Entry 8TXG (X-ray diffraction, 1.50 A resolution); this record covers chain A.

# Chain A
Molecule: GTPase KRas
Organism: Homo sapiens
Notes: EC 3.6.5.2; engineered mutation(s): G12D
UniProt: P01116 (RASK_HUMAN), isoform P01116-2; numbering as in UniProt (aligned over 1-169)
Chain sequence (170 residues; numbered 0 to 169; the number before each row is that of its first residue; numbering starts at 0):
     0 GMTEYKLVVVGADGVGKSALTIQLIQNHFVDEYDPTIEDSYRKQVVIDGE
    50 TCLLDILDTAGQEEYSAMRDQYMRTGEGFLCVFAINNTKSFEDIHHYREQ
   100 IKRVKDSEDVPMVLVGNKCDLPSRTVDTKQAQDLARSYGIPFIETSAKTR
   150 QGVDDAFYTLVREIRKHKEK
Construct notes: expression tag (0); variant D12 (Gly in P01116)
Curated features (UniProtKB/Swiss-Prot):
  - motif: Y32 to Y40 (Effector region)
  - binding site (GTP): G10, A11, G13 to A18, V29 to T35, A59, G60, N116 to D119
  - modified residue: M1 (N-acetylmethionine), T2 (N-acetylthreonine), K104 (N6-acetyllysine)
  - glycosylation: T35 (Microbial infection: O-linked (Glc) threonine)
Ion coordination: Mg2+: S17 (together with GDP)
Small-molecule neighbours:
  - GDP (guanosine-5'-diphosphate): A11, D12, G13, V14, G15, K16, S17, A18, F28, V29, D30, E31, Y32, N116, K117, D119, L120, S145, A146, K147
  - VQT ((4M)-4-(6-chloro-4-[(1R,5S)-3,8-diazabicyclo[3.2.1]octan-3-yl]-8-fluoro-2-{[(2R,4R,7aS)-2-fluorotetrahydro-1H-pyrrolizin-7a(5H)-yl]methoxy}quinazolin-7-yl)-7-fluoro-1,3-benzothiazol-2-amine): V9, G10, A11, D12, T58, A59, G60, Q61, E62, E63, Y64, R68, D69, M72, F78, K88, D92, H95, Y96, Q99, I100, R102, V103
From the paper describing this entry:
  - binding site for VQT: E63, R68, D69

# In short
Chain A binds GDP and compound VQT. UniProt lists 21 GTP-binding residues. The paper reports a binding site
for VQT at E63, R68 and D69.
Chain A is GTPase KRas (Homo sapiens); the structure, Crystal structure of KRAS G12D in complex with GDP and
compound 8, was determined by X-ray diffraction, deposited together with 8TXE and 8TXH.
